PDB entry 8WFA | electron microscopy, 3.13 A resolution | chains A and C of the 3 polymer chains in the assembly

[Chain A]
Molecule: PspCas13b
Source organism: Prevotella sp
Chain sequence (1094 residues; numbered 1 to 1094; the number before each row is that of its first residue):
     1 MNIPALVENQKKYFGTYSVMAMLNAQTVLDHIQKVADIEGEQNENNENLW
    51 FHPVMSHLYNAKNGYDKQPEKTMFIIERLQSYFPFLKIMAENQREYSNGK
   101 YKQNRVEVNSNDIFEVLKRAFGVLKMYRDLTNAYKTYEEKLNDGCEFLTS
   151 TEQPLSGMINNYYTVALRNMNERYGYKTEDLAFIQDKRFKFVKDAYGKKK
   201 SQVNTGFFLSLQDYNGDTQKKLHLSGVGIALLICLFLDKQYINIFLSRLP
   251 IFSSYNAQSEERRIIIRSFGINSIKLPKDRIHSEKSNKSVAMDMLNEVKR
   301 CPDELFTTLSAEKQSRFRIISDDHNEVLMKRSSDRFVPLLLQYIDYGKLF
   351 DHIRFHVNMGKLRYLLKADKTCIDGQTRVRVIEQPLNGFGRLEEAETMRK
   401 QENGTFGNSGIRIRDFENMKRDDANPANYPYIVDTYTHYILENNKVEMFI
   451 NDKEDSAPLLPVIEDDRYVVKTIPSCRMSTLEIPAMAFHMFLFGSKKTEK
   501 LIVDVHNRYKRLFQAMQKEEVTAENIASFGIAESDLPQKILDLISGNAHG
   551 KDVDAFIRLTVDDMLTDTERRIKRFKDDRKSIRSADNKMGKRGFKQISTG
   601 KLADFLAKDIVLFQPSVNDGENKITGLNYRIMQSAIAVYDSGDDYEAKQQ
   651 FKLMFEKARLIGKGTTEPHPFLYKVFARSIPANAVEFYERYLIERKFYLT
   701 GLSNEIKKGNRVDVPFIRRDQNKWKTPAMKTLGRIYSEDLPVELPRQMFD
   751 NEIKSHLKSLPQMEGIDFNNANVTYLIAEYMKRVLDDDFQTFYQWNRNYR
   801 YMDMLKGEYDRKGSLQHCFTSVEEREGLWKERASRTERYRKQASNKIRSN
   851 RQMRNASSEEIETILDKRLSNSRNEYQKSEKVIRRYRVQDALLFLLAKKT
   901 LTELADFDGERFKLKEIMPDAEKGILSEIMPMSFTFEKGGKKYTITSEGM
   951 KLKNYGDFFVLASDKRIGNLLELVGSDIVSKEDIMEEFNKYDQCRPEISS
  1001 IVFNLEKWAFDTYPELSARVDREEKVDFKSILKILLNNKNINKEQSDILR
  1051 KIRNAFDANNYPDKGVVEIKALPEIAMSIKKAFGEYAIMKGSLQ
Unresolved in the structure: 39-47, 192-200, 278-284, 580-596, 919-1094
Ion coordination: Mg2+: Gln747 (shared with 1 residue of chain B)

[Chain C]
Molecule: target RNA
Source organism: synthetic construct
Sequence (36 nucleotides; numbered -2 to 33; the number before each row is that of its first residue; numbers below 1 keep their minus sign (G-2 is residue -2)):
    -2 GAAUGCAGAGUAGAGGCCGCAGGAUGGUUUAGAACA
Unresolved in the structure: -2 to 0, 22-33

[How chain A and chain C interact]
Residue-residue contacts (21):
  Arg173(A) - U8(C)  phosphate contact
  Arg173(A) - A9(C)  sugar contact
  Tyr174(A) - G10(C)  phosphate contact
  Gln240(A) - A18(C)  sugar contact
  Ile244(A) - A18(C)  sugar contact
  Arg248(A) - G19(C)  hydrogen bond to the phosphate
  Arg248(A) - G20(C)  salt bridge to the phosphate
  Lys299(A) - G13(C)  hydrogen bond to the sugar
  Ser321(A) - G12(C)  sugar contact
  Asp322(A) - G12(C)  phosphate contact
  Asp323(A) - A11(C)  phosphate contact
  Asp323(A) - G12(C)  phosphate contact
  Phe416(A) - A6(C)  sugar contact
  Phe416(A) - G7(C)  sugar contact
  Val433(A) - G5(C)  sugar contact
  Asp434(A) - G5(C)  hydrogen bond to the sugar
  Asp434(A) - A6(C)  sugar contact
  Thr435(A) - G5(C)  hydrogen bond to the sugar
  Thr435(A) - A6(C)  phosphate contact
  Tyr436(A) - A6(C)  hydrogen bond to the phosphate
  Tyr436(A) - G7(C)  phosphate contact
Other interface residues (no listed pair), chain A (20 interface residues in all): Arg267, Met292, Asn296, Asn325, Val327, Met329
Other interface residues (no listed pair), chain C (13 interface residues in all): C15

[Overview]
Chain A and chain C form an interface of 20 and 13 residues respectively; the contacts include 5 hydrogen
bonds and 1 salt bridge. Polar pairs include Lys299(A)-G13(C), Asp434(A)-G5(C) and Thr435(A)-G5(C).
Here chain A is PspCas13b (Prevotella sp) and chain C is target RNA (synthetic construct). Entry 8WFA (Cryo-EM
structure of the PspCas13b-crRNA-target RNA complex (State 2)) was determined by electron microscopy,
deposited together with 8WF9 and 8WFB.
